Entry 6GYM (electron microscopy, 6.70 A resolution (low resolution: residue-level contacts below are approximate; hydrogen-bond / salt-bridge calls are withheld)); this record covers chains U and V of the 31 polymer chains in the assembly.

== Chain U ==
Protein: Transcription initiation factor IIA large subunit
Source organism: Saccharomyces cerevisiae (strain ATCC 204508 / S288c)
UniProt: P32773 (TOA1_YEAST); the construct lacks a stretch of the UniProt sequence and is renumbered around it, so the offset changes along the chain: 1-47 = UniProt 1-47; 163-209 = UniProt 48-94; 210-286 = UniProt 210-286
Amino-acid sequence (171 residues; row label = number of the first residue in the row; note: 115 numbers in that range are skipped by the numbering (no residue carries them; nothing is unmodelled there)):
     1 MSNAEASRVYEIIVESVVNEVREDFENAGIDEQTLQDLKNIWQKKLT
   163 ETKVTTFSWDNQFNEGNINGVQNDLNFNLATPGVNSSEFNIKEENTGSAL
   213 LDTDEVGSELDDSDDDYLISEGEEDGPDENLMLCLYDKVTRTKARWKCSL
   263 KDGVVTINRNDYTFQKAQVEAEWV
Not modelled in the structure: 1, 163-240

== Chain V ==
Protein: Transcription initiation factor IIA subunit 2
Source organism: Saccharomyces cerevisiae (strain ATCC 204508 / S288c)
UniProt: P32774 (T2AG_YEAST); residues 1-122 here = UniProt positions 1-122
Amino-acid sequence (122 residues; numbered 1 to 122; the number before each row is that of its first residue):
     1 MAVPGYYELYRRSTIGNSLVDALDTLISDGRIEASLAMRVLETFDKVVAE
    51 TLKDNTQSKLTVKGNLDTYGFCDDVWTFIVKNCQVTVEDSHRDASQNGSG
   101 DSQSVISVDKLRIVACNSKKSE
Not modelled in the structure: 1-4, 89-103, 120-122
Swiss-Prot annotation at these positions:
  - modified residue (Phosphoserine): Ser95, Ser102
  - mutagenesis: Ile27 (I27A/K: Decreases ability to interact with TAF11 and support growth on galactose-containing medium. Unable to support cell viability in a strain deleted for TOA2; when associated with A-69), Leu41 (L41D: Decreases ability to interact with Toa1 and TAF11, display mutant growth phenotypes and defects in transcription in vivo), Tyr69 (Y69A: Unable to support cell viability in a strain deleted for TOA2; when associated with A-27 or K-27)

== Interface between chain U and chain V ==
Contacting residue pairs (104; chain U residue first):
  Glu5(U) with Asn55(V); Thr56(V); Gln57(V)
  Tyr10(U) with Ile15(V)
  Ile13(U) with Ile15(V); Val48(V)
  Ser16(U) with Val47(V)
  Val17(U) with Val40(V)
  Glu20(U) with Thr43(V); Lys46(V)
  Val21(U) with Val40(V)
  Asp24(U) with Arg39(V)
  Phe25(U) with Leu36(V)
  Ile30(U) with Glu33(V)
  Thr34(U) with Ile32(V)
  Leu38(U) with Leu23(V); Leu26(V)
  Ile41(U) with Leu26(V)
  Trp42(U) with Ile15(V); Ser18(V); Leu19(V)
  Asn242(U) with Val108(V); Lys110(V); Leu111(V); Arg112(V)
  Leu243(U) with Leu111(V); Arg112(V); Val114(V)
  Met244(U) with Leu111(V); Arg112(V); Ile113(V); Val114(V)
  Leu245(U) with Leu9(V); Tyr10(V); Arg12(V); Ser13(V); Val114(V)
  Cys246(U) with Leu9(V); Tyr10(V); Val114(V); Ala115(V); Cys116(V)
  Leu247(U) with Leu9(V); Tyr10(V); Cys116(V); Ser118(V)
  Tyr248(U) with Phe71(V); Asp74(V); Trp76(V); Ala115(V); Cys116(V); Asn117(V); Ser118(V); Lys119(V)
  Asp249(U) with Ser118(V); Lys119(V)
  Trp258(U) with Leu66(V); Tyr69(V)
  Asp264(U) with Tyr10(V); Leu52(V); Lys53(V)
  Gly265(U) with Tyr10(V); Leu52(V)
  Val266(U) with Leu52(V)
  Thr268(U) with Thr14(V)
  Ile269(U) with Val85(V); Ile106(V); Val108(V); Leu111(V)
  Asn270(U) with Ile106(V)
  Asp273(U) with Thr14(V)
  Thr275(U) with Leu52(V); Thr56(V); Ser58(V)
  Phe276(U) with Leu52(V); Thr56(V); Ser58(V); Leu60(V)
  Gln277(U) with Leu52(V); Lys53(V); Thr56(V); Ser58(V)
  Lys278(U) with Ser58(V); Lys59(V); Leu60(V)
  Ala279(U) with Lys59(V); Leu60(V)
  Gln280(U) with Lys59(V); Leu60(V); Thr61(V); Val62(V)
  Val281(U) with Val62(V)
  Glu282(U) with Val62(V); Lys63(V); Gly64(V)
  Ala283(U) with Gly64(V); Leu66(V); Val80(V)
  Glu284(U) with Gly64(V); Asn65(V); Leu66(V)
  Trp285(U) with Leu66(V); Asp67(V); Tyr69(V)
Interface residues without a listed pair, chain U (49 interface residues in all): Val9, Ala28, Val251, Cys260, Leu262, Val267, Tyr274, Val286
Interface residues without a listed pair, chain V (58 interface residues in all): Ala22, Arg31, Phe44, Thr51, Val75, Phe78

== Overview ==
49 residues of chain U and 58 residues of chain V are in contact. UniProt lists 3 mutagenesis sites on chain
V.
Here chain U is Transcription initiation factor IIA large subunit and chain V is Transcription initiation
factor IIA subunit 2, both from Saccharomyces cerevisiae (strain ATCC 204508 / S288c). Entry 6GYM (Structure
of a yeast closed complex with distorted DNA (CCdist)) was determined by electron microscopy, deposited
together with 6GYK and 6GYL.
